PDB entry 7JPO | electron microscopy, 3.20 A resolution | chains A and E of the 5 polymer chains in the assembly

== Chain A ==
Name: Origin recognition complex subunit 1
From: Homo sapiens
UniProtKB: Q13415 (ORC1_HUMAN); numbering as in UniProt (aligned over 471-861)
Sequence (392 residues; each row starts with the number of its first residue):
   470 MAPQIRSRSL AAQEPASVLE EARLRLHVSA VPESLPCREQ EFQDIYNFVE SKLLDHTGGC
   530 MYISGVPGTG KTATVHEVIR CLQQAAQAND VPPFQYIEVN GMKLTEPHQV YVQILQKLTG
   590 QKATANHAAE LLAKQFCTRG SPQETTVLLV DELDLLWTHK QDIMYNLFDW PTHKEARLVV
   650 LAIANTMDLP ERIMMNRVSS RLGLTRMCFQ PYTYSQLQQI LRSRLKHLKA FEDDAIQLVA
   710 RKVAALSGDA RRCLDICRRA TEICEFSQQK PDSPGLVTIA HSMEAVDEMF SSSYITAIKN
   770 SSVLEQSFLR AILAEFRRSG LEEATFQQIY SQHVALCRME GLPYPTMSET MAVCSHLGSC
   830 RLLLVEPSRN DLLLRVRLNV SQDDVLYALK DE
Disordered / not traced: 470-485, 606-613, 664-672, 738-743, 861
Construct notes: initiating methionine (470)
Swiss-Prot annotation at these positions:
  - binding site (ATP): Val500, Gly534 to Ala542, Glu621, Asn654, Arg720
  - binding site (Mg(2+)): Asp620, Glu621
  - modified residue: Ser478 (Phosphoserine)
  - natural variant: Arg666 (R666W: In MGORS1), Arg720 (R720Q: In MGORS1)
  - mutagenesis: Asp620 (D620A: Abolished ATPase activity)
Ion coordination: Mg2+: Thr541 (together with ATP)
Small-molecule neighbours: ATP (adenosine-5'-triphosphate): Val497, Val500, Pro501, Leu504, Pro505, Arg507, Val535, Pro536, Gly537, Thr538, Gly539, Lys540, Thr541, Ala542, Asp620, Glu621, Asn654, Tyr681, Ile689, Arg693, Ala719, Arg720, Leu723
Reported in the primary citation:
  - binding site for ATP: Arg720

== Chain E ==
Name: Origin recognition complex subunit 5
From: Homo sapiens
UniProtKB: O43913 (ORC5_HUMAN); residue numbers follow UniProt; this construct covers 1-435
Sequence (435 residues; numbered 1 to 435; the number before each row is that of its first residue):
     1 MPHLENVVLC RESQVSILQS LFGERHHFSF PSIFIYGHTA SGKTYVTQTL LKTLELPHVF
    61 VNCVECFTLR LLLEQILNKL NHLSSSEDGC STEITCETFN DFVRLFKQVT TAENLKDQTV
   121 YIVLDKAEYL RDMEANLLPG FLRLQELADR NVTVLFLSEI VWEKFRPNTG CFEPFVLYFP
   181 DYSIGNLQKI LSHDHPPEYS ADFYAAYINI LLGVFYTVCR DLKELRHLAV LNFPKYCEPV
   241 VKGEASERDT RKLWRNIEPH LKKAMQTVYL REISSSQWEK LQKDDTDPGQ LKGLSAHTHV
   301 ELPYYSKFIL IAAYLASYNP ARTDKRFFLK HHGKIKKTNF LKKHEKTSNS LLGPKPFPLD
   361 RLLAILYSIV DSRVAPTANI FSQITSLVTL QLLTLVGHDD QLDGPKYKCT VSLDFIRAIA
   421 RTVNFDIIKY LYDFL
Disordered / not traced: 1-4, 86-91, 331-348, 434-435
Construct notes: conflict Ser350 (His in O43913)
Swiss-Prot annotation at these positions:
  - binding site (ATP): Gly37 to Thr44
Ion coordination: Mg2+: Thr44 (together with ATP)
Small-molecule neighbours: ATP (adenosine-5'-triphosphate): Val7, Val8, Leu9, Arg11, His38, Thr39, Ala40, Ser41, Gly42, Lys43, Thr44, Tyr45, Lys126, Glu159, Tyr182, Ile190, Leu222, Lys223, Arg226

== Chain A / chain E interface ==
Contacting residue pairs (17; chain A residue first):
  Ser817(A) with Glu163(E); Arg166(E)
  Met820(A) with Arg166(E)
  Ala821(A) with Arg166(E)
  Ser824(A) with Arg166(E), hydrogen bond
  Ser828(A) with Asn168(E); Thr169(E), hydrogen bond (side chain-backbone); Gly170(E)
  Arg830(A) with Asn168(E)
  Val834(A) with Asn168(E), hydrogen bond (backbone-side chain)
  Ser837(A) with Glu163(E), hydrogen bond (side chain-backbone); Lys164(E); Arg166(E), hydrogen bond (side chain-backbone)
  Arg838(A) with Arg131(E); Asp132(E), salt bridge; Lys164(E)
  Asp840(A) with Lys164(E), salt bridge
Interface residues without a listed pair, chain A (13 interface residues in all): Gly827, Glu835, Pro836

== Summary ==
13 residues of chain A face 8 of chain E across their interface; the contacts include 5 hydrogen bonds and 2
salt bridges. Polar pairs include Arg838(A)-Asp132(E), Asp840(A)-Lys164(E) and Ser824(A)-Arg166(E). Bound to
chain A: ATP. Chain E binds ATP. The paper reports a binding site for ATP at Arg720(A).
Chain A is Origin recognition complex subunit 1 and chain E is Origin recognition complex subunit 5, both from
Homo sapiens; the structure, ORC-O1AAA: Human Origin Recognition Complex (ORC) with dynamic/unresolved ORC2
WH, was determined by electron microscopy, deposited together with 7JPP, 7JPR, 7JPS and 7JPQ.
